PDB entry 8TMK | electron microscopy, 3.40 A resolution | chains B and D of the 9 polymer chains in the assembly

Chain B (and D):
Molecule: Cobalt/magnesium transport protein CorA
Source organism: Thermotoga maritima
Notes: chain D of this document is another copy of the same molecule, construct and numbering; everything in this record applies to it too
Reference sequence: Q9WZ31 (CORA_THEMA); residues 1-351 here = UniProt positions 1-351
Amino-acid sequence (373 residues; numbered -21 to 351; the number before each row is that of its first residue; numbers below 1 keep their minus sign (Met-21 is residue -21)):
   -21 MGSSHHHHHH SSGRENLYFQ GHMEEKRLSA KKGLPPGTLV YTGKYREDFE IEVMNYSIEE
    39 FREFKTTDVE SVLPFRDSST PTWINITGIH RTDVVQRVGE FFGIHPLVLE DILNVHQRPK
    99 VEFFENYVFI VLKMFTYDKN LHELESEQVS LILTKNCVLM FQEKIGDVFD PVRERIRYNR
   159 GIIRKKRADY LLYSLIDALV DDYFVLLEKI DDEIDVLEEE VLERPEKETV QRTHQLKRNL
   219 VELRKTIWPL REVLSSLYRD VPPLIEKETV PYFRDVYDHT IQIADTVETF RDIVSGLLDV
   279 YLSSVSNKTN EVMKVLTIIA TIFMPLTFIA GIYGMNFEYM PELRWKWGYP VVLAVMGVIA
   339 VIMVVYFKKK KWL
Not modelled in the structure: -21 to 3 (chain D: -21 to 0)
Differences from the reference sequence: initiating methionine (-21); expression tag (-20 to 0)
Curated features (UniProtKB/Swiss-Prot):
  - motif: Gly312 to Asn314 (Probable selectivity filter)
  - site: Asn288 (Essential for ion permeation), Leu294 (Important for closing the ion permeation pathway in the closed state), Thr295 (Threonine that confers selectivity for Co(2+) transport)
  - mutagenesis: Asp89 (D89F/K: Decreases ion transport), Asp253 (D253K: Increases protein stability. Decreases ion transport), Leu280 (L280A: Decreases ion transport), Asn288 (N288L: Abolishes Co(2+) uptake), Met291 (M291A: No effect on ion transport), Leu294 (L294A/V: Increases ion transport by suppression of an obstruction in the transmembrane ion permeation pathway), Thr295 (T295L: Strongly reduces Co(2+) uptake. Abolishes Co(2+) uptake; when associated with L-299; T295M: Strongly reduces Co(2+) uptake ...), Thr299 (T299L: Reduces Co(2+) uptake. Abolishes Co(2+) uptake; when associated with L-295; T299M: No effect on Co(2+) uptake; T299S: Abolishes Co(2+) uptake), Pro303 (P303A/G/I: Increases ion transport by suppression of a kink in the transmembrane ion permeation pathway), Thr305 (T305L: Abolishes Co(2+) uptake), Ile310 (I310A: Increases ion transport), Tyr311 (Y311A: Abolishes pentamerization. Abolishes ion transport; Y311F: No effect on pentamerization. No effect on ion transport), 7 further mutagenesis entries in UniProt
Metal / ion sites: Mg2+ near Asn314 (its only coordinating residue here)

How chain B and chain D interact:
Contacting residue pairs (22; chain B residue first):
  Arg222(B) with Glu266(D), salt bridge
  Trp226(B) with Trp226(D), hydrophobic; Arg229(D)
  Arg229(B) with Glu230(D), salt bridge
  Ser233(B) with Arg237(D), hydrogen bond
  Arg237(B) with Arg237(D); Asp238(D), salt bridge
  Arg252(B) with Asp238(D), salt bridge
  Asp253(B) with Glu2(D)
  Tyr255(B) with Glu230(D), hydrogen bond
  His257(B) with Met1(D)
  Ile259(B) with Glu230(D)
  Gln260(B) with Met1(D)
  Asp263(B) with Trp226(D)
  Glu266(B) with Arg222(D), salt bridge; Trp226(D); Glu266(D); Arg269(D), salt bridge
  Arg269(B) with Arg269(D)
  Asp270(B) with Arg222(D), salt bridge; Arg269(D), salt bridge
  Asp277(B) with Leu276(D)
Other interface residues (no listed pair), chain B (20 interface residues in all): Tyr236, Ala262, Thr267, Leu280
Other interface residues (no listed pair), chain D (18 interface residues in all): Val219, Lys223, Ser233, Ser234, Tyr255, Asp277, Leu280

In short:
Chain B and chain D form an interface of 20 and 18 residues respectively, with 2 hydrogen bonds and 8 salt
bridges. Polar pairs include Arg222(B)-Glu266(D), Arg229(B)-Glu230(D) and Arg237(B)-Asp238(D). Curated
annotation (UniProt) lists 19 mutagenesis sites on chain B.
Both chains are Cobalt/magnesium transport protein CorA (Thermotoga maritima). Entry 8TMK (Cryo-EM structure
of magnesium depleted CorA in complex with conformation-specific synthetic antibody C18, State MGD-2C) was
determined by electron microscopy.
